PDB entry 9F6F | electron microscopy, 3.75 A resolution | chains A and C of the 6 polymer chains in the assembly

[Chain A]
Molecule: DNA polymerase epsilon catalytic subunit A
From: Homo sapiens
Notes: EC 2.7.7.7, 3.1.11.-
UniProt: Q07864 (DPOE1_HUMAN); residue numbers follow UniProt; this construct covers 1-1200
Amino-acid sequence (1200 residues; each row starts with the number of its first residue):
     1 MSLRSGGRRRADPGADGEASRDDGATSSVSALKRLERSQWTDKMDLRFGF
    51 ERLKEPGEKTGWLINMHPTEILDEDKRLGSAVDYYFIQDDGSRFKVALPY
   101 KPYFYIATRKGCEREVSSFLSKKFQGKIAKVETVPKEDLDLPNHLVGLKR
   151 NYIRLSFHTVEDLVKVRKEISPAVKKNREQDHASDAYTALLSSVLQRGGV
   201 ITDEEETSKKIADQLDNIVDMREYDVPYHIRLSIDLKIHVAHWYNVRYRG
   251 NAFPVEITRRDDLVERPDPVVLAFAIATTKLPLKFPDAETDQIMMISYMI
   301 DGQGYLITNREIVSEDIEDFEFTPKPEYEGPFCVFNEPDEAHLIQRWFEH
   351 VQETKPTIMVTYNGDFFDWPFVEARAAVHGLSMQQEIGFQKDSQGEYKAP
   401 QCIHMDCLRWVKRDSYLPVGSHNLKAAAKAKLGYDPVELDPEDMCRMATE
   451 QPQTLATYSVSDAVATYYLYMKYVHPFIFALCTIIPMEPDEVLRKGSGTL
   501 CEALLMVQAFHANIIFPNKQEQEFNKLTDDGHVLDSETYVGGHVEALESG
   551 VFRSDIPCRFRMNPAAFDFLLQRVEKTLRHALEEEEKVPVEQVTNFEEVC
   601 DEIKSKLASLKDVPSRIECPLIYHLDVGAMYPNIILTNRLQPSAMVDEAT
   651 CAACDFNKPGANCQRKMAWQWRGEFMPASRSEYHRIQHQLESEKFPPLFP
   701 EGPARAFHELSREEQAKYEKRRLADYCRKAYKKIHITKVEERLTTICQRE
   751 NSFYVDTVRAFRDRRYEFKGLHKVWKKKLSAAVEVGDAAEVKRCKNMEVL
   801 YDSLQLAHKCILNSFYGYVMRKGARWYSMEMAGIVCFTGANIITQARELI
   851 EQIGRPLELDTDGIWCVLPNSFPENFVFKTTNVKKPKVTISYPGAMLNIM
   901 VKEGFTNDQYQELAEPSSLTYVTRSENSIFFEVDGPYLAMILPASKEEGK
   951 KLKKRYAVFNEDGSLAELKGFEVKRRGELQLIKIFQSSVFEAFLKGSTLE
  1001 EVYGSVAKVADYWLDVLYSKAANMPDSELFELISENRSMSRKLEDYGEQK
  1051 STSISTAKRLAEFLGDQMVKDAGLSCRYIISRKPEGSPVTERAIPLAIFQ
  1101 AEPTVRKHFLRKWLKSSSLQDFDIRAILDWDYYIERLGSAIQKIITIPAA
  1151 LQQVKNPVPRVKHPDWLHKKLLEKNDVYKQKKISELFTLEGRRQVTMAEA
Disordered / not traced: 1-26, 182-212, 1198-1200
Differences from the reference sequence: engineered mutation Ala275 (Asp in Q07864), Ala277 (Glu in Q07864)
Swiss-Prot annotation at these positions:
  - modified residue: Ser1184 (Phosphoserine)
  - natural variant: Ala189 (A189T: Found in a colorectal sample), Arg231 (R231H: Found in a colorectal sample), Pro286 (P286H: Found in a colorectal sample; P286R: Found in a colorectal sample), Phe367 (F367S: Found in a colorectal sample), Val411 (V411L: In CRCS12; uncertain significance), Leu424 (L424V: In CRCS12), Pro436 (P436R: Found in a colorectal sample), Tyr458 (Y458F: In CRCS12; uncertain significance), Ser459 (S459F: Found in a colorectal sample), Arg762 (R762W: Found in a colorectal sample), Lys777 (K777N: Found in a colorectal sample), Ala1007 (A1007P: In IMAGEI; uncertain significance), 1 further natural variant entry in UniProt
Bound ions: 4Fe-4S cluster Fe: Cys651, Cys654, Cys663, Cys747
Small-molecule neighbours:
  - 2',3'-dideoxyadenosine triphosphate (DDS): Tyr416, Asp626, Val627, Gly628, Ala629, Met630, Tyr631, Arg765, Lys769, Lys809, Asn813, Tyr816, Asp862
  - 4Fe-4S cluster (SF4): Cys651, Cys654, Phe656, Asn657, Cys663, Gln664, Cys747, Arg749
From the paper describing this entry:
  - binding site for 2',3'-dideoxyadenosine triphosphate: Met630, Lys769, Lys809, Asn813
  - conformationally variable residues (domain motion): Lys769, Lys809, Asn813

[Chain C]
Molecule: Proliferating cell nuclear antigen
From: Homo sapiens
UniProt: P12004 (PCNA_HUMAN); residue numbers follow UniProt; this construct covers 1-261
Amino-acid sequence (261 residues; each row starts with the number of its first residue):
     1 MFEARLVQGSILKKVLEALKDLINEACWDISSSGVNLQSMDSSHVSLVQL
    51 TLRSEGFDTYRCDRNLAMGVNLTSMSKILKCAGNEDIITLRAEDNADTLA
   101 LVFEAPNQEKVSDYEMKLMDLDVEQLGIPEQEYSCVVKMPSGEFARICRD
   151 LSHIGDAVVISCAKDGVKFSASGELGNGNIKLSQTSNVDKEEEAVTIEMN
   201 EPVQLTFALRYLNFFTKATPLSSTVTLSMSADVPLVVEYKIADMGHLKYY
   251 LAPKIEDEEGS
Disordered / not traced: 259-261
Swiss-Prot annotation at these positions:
  - DNA-binding region: Arg61 to Lys80
  - modified residue: Lys14 (N6-acetyllysine), Lys77 (N6-acetyllysine), Lys80 (N6-acetyllysine), Tyr211 (Phosphotyrosine), Lys248 (N6-acetyllysine)
  - cross-link (Glycyl lysine isopeptide (Lys-Gly)): Lys164 (interchain with G-Cter in SUMO2), Lys254 (interchain with G-Cter in SUMO2)
  - natural variant: Ser228 (S228I: In ATLD2)
  - mutagenesis: Lys13 (K13R: Inhibits acetylation, recruitment to DNA damage sites, inducible ubiquitination and protein degradation, DNA replication and repair synthesis efficiencies, but homotrimer formation, nuclear ...), Lys14 (K14R: Inhibits acetylation, recruitment to DNA damage sites, inducible ubiquitination and protein degradation, DNA replication and repair synthesis efficiencies, but homotrimer formation, nuclear ...), Lys20 (K20R: Inhibits acetylation, recruitment to DNA damage sites, inducible ubiquitination and protein degradation, DNA replication and repair synthesis efficiencies, but homotrimer formation, nuclear ...), Met40 (M40A: Complete loss of interaction with UHRF2), Ser43 to Val45 (No effect on POLD3-binding. Impairs binding to ALKBH2), Lys77 (K77A: Inhibits recruitment to DNA damage sites, but nuclear localization is similar as the wild-type; in association with A-80 ...), Lys80 (K80A: Inhibits recruitment to DNA damage sites, but nuclear localization is similar as the wild-type; in association with A-77 ...), Gln125 to Ile128 (Strong decrease in POLD3-binding. Impairs binding to ALKBH2), Ile128 (I128A: Complete loss of interaction with UHRF2), Lys164 (K164R: Abolishes ubiquitination. No effect on interaction with SHPRH), Val188 to Lys190 (No effect on POLD3-binding. No effect on ALKBH2-binding), Tyr211 (Y211F: Alters chromatin-associated PCNA stability and its function in DNA replication and repair), 3 further mutagenesis entries in UniProt

[Chain A / chain C interface]
Residue-residue contacts - 10 pairs, chain A then chain C:
  Ser681(A) with Asp257(C), hydrogen bond
  Glu682(A) with Lys254(C), salt bridge
  Arg685(A) with Ala252(C); Ile255(C)
  Arg722(A) with His44(C), hydrogen bond
  Tyr726(A) with Val45(C), hydrophobic
  Lys729(A) with Asp41(C); Arg210(C); Tyr211(C)
  Tyr731(A) with Lys254(C)
Also at the interface, not in a pair above, chain A (10 interface residues in all): Arg680, Gln689, Lys732
Also at the interface, not in a pair above, chain C (10 interface residues in all): Leu22

[Overview]
The chain A/chain C interface involves 10 residues from each chain; the contacts include 2 hydrogen bonds and
1 salt bridge. Among the polar pairs are Glu682(A)-Lys254(C), Ser681(A)-Asp257(C) and Arg722(A)-His44(C). From
the paper: a binding site for 2',3'-dideoxyadenosine triphosphate at Met630(A), Lys769(A) and Lys809(A) among
others; conformational variability at Lys769(A), Lys809(A) and Asn813(A).
Here chain A is DNA polymerase epsilon catalytic subunit A and chain C is Proliferating cell nuclear antigen,
both from Homo sapiens. Entry 9F6F (Human DNA polymerase epsilon bound to DNA and PCNA (closed conformation))
was determined by electron microscopy (same publication as 9F6D, 9F6E, 9F6I, 9F6J, 9F6K and 9F6L).
